6E8G - chains S and T of the 72 polymer chains in the assembly; structure by electron microscopy, 2.90 A resolution.

Chain S:
Name: IST1 homolog
Source organism: Homo sapiens
Reference sequence: P53990 (IST1_HUMAN), isoform P53990-4; residue numbers follow UniProt; this construct covers 1-366
Chain sequence (366 residues; each row starts with the number of its first residue):
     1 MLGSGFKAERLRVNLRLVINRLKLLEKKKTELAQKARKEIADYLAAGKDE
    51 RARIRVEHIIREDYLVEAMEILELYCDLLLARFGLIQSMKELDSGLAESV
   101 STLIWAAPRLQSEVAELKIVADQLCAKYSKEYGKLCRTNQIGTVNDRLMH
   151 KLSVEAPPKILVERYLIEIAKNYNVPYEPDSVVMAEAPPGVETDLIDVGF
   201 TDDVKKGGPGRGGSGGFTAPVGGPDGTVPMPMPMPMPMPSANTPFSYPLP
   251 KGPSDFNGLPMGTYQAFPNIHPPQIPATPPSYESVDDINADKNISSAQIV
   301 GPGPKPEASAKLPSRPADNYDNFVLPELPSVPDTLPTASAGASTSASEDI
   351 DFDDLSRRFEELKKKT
Unresolved in the structure: 1-4, 134-142, 181-366
UniProt features mapped onto this chain:
  - modified residue: Ser-4 (Phosphoserine), Tyr-43 (Phosphotyrosine)

Chain T:
Name: Charged multivesicular body protein 1b
Source organism: Homo sapiens
Reference sequence: Q7LBR1 (CHM1B_HUMAN); residues 1-199 here = UniProt positions 1-199
Chain sequence (199 residues; numbered 1 to 199; the number before each row is that of its first residue):
     1 MSNMEKHLFNLKFAAKELSRSAKKCDKEEKAEKAKIEKAIQKGNMEVARI
    51 HAENAIRQKNQAVNFLRMSARVDAVAARVQTAVTMGKVTKSMAGVVKSMD
   101 ATLKTMNLEKISALMDKFEHQFETLDVQTQQMEDTMSSTTTLTTPQNQVD
   151 MLLQEMADEAGLDLNMELPQGQTGSVGTSVASAEQDELSQRLARLRDQV
Unresolved in the structure: 1-3, 165-186
Sequence notes: engineered mutation Glu-37 (Lys in Q7LBR1)
UniProt features mapped onto this chain:
  - region: Met-132 to Met-156 (Interaction with IST1), Gly-174 to Val-199 (Interaction with SPAST), Val-180 to Val-199 (Interaction with VTA1), Val-180 to Arg-196 (Interaction with VPS4A, MITD1 and STAMBP), Ala-183 to Val-199 (Interaction with VPS4B)
  - motif: Asp-186 to Arg-196 (MIT-interacting motif)
  - mutagenesis: Asp-158 to Glu-159 (Diminishes interaction with VPS4B), Thr-178 (T178R: Abolishes interaction with SPAST and no effect on interaction with VPS4A; when associated with R-181 and R-184), Ala-181 (A181R: Abolishes interaction with SPAScT and no effect on interaction with VPS4A; when associated with R-178 and R-184), Glu-184 (E184A: Decreases interaction with SPAST; E184R: Abolishes interaction with SPAST and no effect on interaction with VPS4A; when associated with R-178 and R-181), Leu-188 (L188A: Abolishes interaction with SPAST and VPS4A; when associated with A-192), Leu-192 (L192A: Abolishes interaction with SPAST and VPS4A; when associated with A-188; L192A: Abolishes interaction with VPS4B), Leu-195 (L195A: Abolishes interaction with VPS4B)

How chain S and chain T interact:
Residue-residue contacts (32):
  Lys-27(S) / Leu-142(T)
  Lys-28(S) / Ser-138(T)
  Lys-28(S) / Thr-141(T)
  Glu-31(S) / Thr-141(T)
  Glu-31(S) / Thr-144(T)
  Glu-31(S) / Pro-145(T)
  Glu-31(S) / Gln-146(T)  hydrogen bond (side chain-backbone)
  Leu-32(S) / Thr-141(T)
  Gln-34(S) / Asn-147(T)
  Gln-34(S) / Ser-189(T)
  Lys-35(S) / Thr-141(T)
  Lys-35(S) / Thr-144(T)  hydrogen bond (side chain-backbone)
  Lys-35(S) / Gln-146(T)
  Arg-37(S) / Leu-188(T)
  Arg-37(S) / Ser-189(T)  hydrogen bond
  Arg-37(S) / Leu-192(T)
  Lys-38(S) / Gln-146(T)
  Asp-63(S) / Arg-196(T)  salt bridge
  Tyr-64(S) / Arg-196(T)
  Tyr-64(S) / Val-199(T)
  Glu-67(S) / Arg-196(T)  salt bridge
  Leu-161(S) / Leu-195(T)  hydrophobic
  Leu-161(S) / Val-199(T)
  Arg-164(S) / Leu-195(T)
  Tyr-165(S) / Leu-192(T)  hydrophobic
  Tyr-165(S) / Arg-196(T)  hydrogen bond
  Glu-168(S) / Leu-188(T)
  Glu-168(S) / Leu-192(T)
  Glu-168(S) / Leu-195(T)
  Ile-169(S) / Leu-188(T)  hydrophobic
  Asn-172(S) / Leu-188(T)
  Asn-172(S) / Arg-191(T)
Other interface residues (no listed pair), chain S (18 interface residues in all): Tyr-173
Other interface residues (no listed pair), chain T (15 interface residues in all): Asp-150
Interface features reported in the paper:
  - hot spots on chain S (mutagenesis) - Y165A: abolished binding to Charged multivesicular body protein 1b (chain T)
  - hot spots on chain T (mutagenesis) - L188A/L192A, L192A/L195A: abolished binding to IST1 homolog (chain S)

In short:
The interface between chain S and chain T involves 18 residues on one side and 15 on the other; the contacts
include 4 hydrogen bonds and 2 salt bridges. Polar pairs include Asp-63(S)/Arg-196(T), Glu-67(S)/Arg-196(T)
and Glu-31(S)/Gln-146(T). From the paper: L188A/L192A and L192A/L195A of chain T abolish binding to IST1
homolog (chain S); Y165A of chain S abolishes binding to Charged multivesicular body protein 1b (chain T).
Chain S is IST1 homolog and chain T is Charged multivesicular body protein 1b, both from Homo sapiens; the
structure, CryoEM reconstruction of IST1-CHMP1B copolymer filament bound to ssDNA at 2.9 Angstrom resolution,
was determined by electron microscopy.
